PDB entry 5KZ7 | X-ray diffraction, 3.20 A resolution | chain A

[Chain A]
Molecule: Serine/threonine-protein kinase MARK2
From: Homo sapiens
Notes: EC 2.7.11.1, 2.7.11.26
UniProt: Q7KZI7 (MARK2_HUMAN), isoform Q7KZI7-7; residues 39-364 here correspond to UniProt positions 6-331 (UniProt number = residue number - 33)
Chain sequence (346 residues; row label = number of the first residue in the row):
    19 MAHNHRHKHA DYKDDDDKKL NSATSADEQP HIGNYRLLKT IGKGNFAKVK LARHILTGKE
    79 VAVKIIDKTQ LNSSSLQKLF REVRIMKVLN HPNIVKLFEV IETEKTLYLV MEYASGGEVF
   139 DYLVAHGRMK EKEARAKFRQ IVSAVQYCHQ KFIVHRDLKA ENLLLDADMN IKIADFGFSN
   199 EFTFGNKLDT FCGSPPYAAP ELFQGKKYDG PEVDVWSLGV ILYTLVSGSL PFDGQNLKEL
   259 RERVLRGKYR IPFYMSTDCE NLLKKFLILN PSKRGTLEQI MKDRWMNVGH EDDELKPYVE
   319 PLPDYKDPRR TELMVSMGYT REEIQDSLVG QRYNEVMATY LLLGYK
Unresolved in the structure: 19-47, 196-211, 225-226, 252-253, 364
Construct notes: initiating methionine (19); expression tag (20-38)
Curated features (UniProtKB/Swiss-Prot):
  - modified residue: Ser-245 (Phosphoserine)
Small-molecule neighbours: 6Z2 (7-[(1S)-1-(4-fluorophenyl)ethyl]-5,5-dimethyl-2-(pyridin-3-ylamino)pyrrolo[2,3-d]pyrimidin-6-one): Ile-59, Val-67, Ala-80, Lys-82, Val-113, Met-129, Glu-130, Tyr-131, Ala-132, Gly-135, Glu-136, Glu-179, Asn-180, Leu-181, Leu-182, Ala-192, Asp-193

[Summary]
Chain A binds compound 6Z2.
Chain A is Serine/threonine-protein kinase MARK2 (Homo sapiens); the structure, Mark2 complex with
7-[(1S)-1-(4-fluorophenyl)ethyl]-5,5-dimethyl-2-(3-pyridylamino)pyrrolo[2,3-d]pyrimidin-6-one, was determined
by X-ray diffraction (same publication as 5KZ8).
